PDB entry 3R5L | X-ray diffraction, 1.55 A resolution | chain A

Chain A:
Name: Deazaflavin-dependent nitroreductase
Source organism: Mycobacterium tuberculosis
Notes: EC 1.-.-.-
UniProt: P71854 (DDN_MYCTU); numbering as in UniProt (aligned over 31-151)
Chain sequence (122 residues; numbered 30 to 151; the number before each row is that of its first residue):
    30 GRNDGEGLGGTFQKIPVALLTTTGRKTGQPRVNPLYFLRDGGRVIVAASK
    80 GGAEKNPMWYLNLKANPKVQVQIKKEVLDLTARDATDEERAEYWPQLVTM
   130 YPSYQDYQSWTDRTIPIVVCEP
Not modelled in the structure: 30-35
Modified residues: Mse87 (selenomethionine; parent Met); Mse129 (selenomethionine; parent Met)
Construct notes: expression tag (30)
From the paper describing this entry:
  - conformationally variable residues (helix shift, side-chain flip): Mse129 to Ile144
  - mutagenesis - F41A, Q42L, Y65A, Y65F, Y130F, S132A, S132V, Y133F, I144V: decreased catalytic activity
  - mutagenesis - Y65A, Y65L, A76G, S78A, K79L, Y130A, Y130L, Y133A, Y133L, Y136L, Y136V, R142A, R142L, I144A, I144G: abolished catalytic activity
  - mutagenesis - F41L, D135N, Y136F: unchanged catalytic activity
  - catalytic residues: Ser78, Tyr130, Tyr136 (proposed by the authors, not directly observed)

In short:
The paper reports catalytic residues Ser78, Tyr130 and Tyr136; Y65A, Y65L and A76G, among others, abolish
catalytic activity; 26 substitutions were tested in all.
Chain A is Deazaflavin-dependent nitroreductase (Mycobacterium tuberculosis); the structure, Structure of Ddn,
the Deazaflavin-dependent nitroreductase from Mycobacterium tuberculosis involved in bioreductive activation
of PA-824, was determined by X-ray diffraction together with 3R5P, 3R5R, 3R5W and 3R5Z from the same study.
